4YQE - chains A and B; structure by X-ray diffraction, 1.33 A resolution.

[Chain A (and B)]
Molecule: NAD(P)H dehydrogenase (quinone)
Source organism: Escherichia coli K-12
Notes: EC 1.6.5.2; chain B of this document is another copy of the same molecule, construct and numbering; everything in this record applies to it too
UniProtKB: P0A8G6 (NQOR_ECOLI); residues 1-197 here correspond to UniProt positions 2-198 (UniProt number = residue number + 1)
Amino-acid sequence (197 residues; each row starts with the number of its first residue):
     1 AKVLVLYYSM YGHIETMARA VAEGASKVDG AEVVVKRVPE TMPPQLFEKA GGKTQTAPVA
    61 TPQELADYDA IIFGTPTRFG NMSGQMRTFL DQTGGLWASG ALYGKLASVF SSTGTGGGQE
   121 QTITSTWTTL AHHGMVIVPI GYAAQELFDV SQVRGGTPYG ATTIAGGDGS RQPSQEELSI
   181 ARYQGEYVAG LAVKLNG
Disordered / not traced: 144-154 (chain B: 153-155)
Modified positions: Met10 (S-oxymethionine; MHO)
Residues lining bound ligands:
  - FMN (flavin mononucleotide), molecule 1: Tyr8, Ser9, Met10, Tyr11, Gly12, His13, Ile14, Pro76, Thr77, Arg78, Phe79, Gly80, Ser112, Thr113, Gly114, Thr115, Gly116, Gly117, Ala165
  - FMN, molecule 2: Asp91, His132, Tyr142
  - 1,4-benzoquinone (PLQ), molecule 1: Phe79, Gly116, Gly167
  - 1,4-benzoquinone (PLQ), molecule 2: Trp97, His132, Tyr142
Swiss-Prot annotation at these positions:
  - binding site (FMN): Ser9 to Ile14, Thr77 to Phe79, Ser112 to Gly117, His132
  - binding site (NAD(+)): Tyr11, Ala50, Asp168
  - binding site (substrate): Trp97
  - modified residue: Lys49 (N6-acetyllysine)

[Interface between chain A and chain B]
Residue-residue contacts (49; chain A residue first):
  Arg78(A) - Arg87(B)  hydrogen bond (backbone-side chain)
  Arg78(A) - Asp91(B)  salt bridge
  Phe79(A) - Arg87(B)
  Phe79(A) - Leu90(B)
  Phe79(A) - Thr93(B)
  Phe79(A) - Trp97(B)
  Phe79(A) - Thr128(B)
  Phe79(A) - Thr129(B)  hydrogen bond (backbone-side chain)
  Phe79(A) - His132(B)
  Phe79(A) - His133(B)
  Gly80(A) - Thr128(B)
  Gly80(A) - His132(B)
  Asn81(A) - Met82(B)
  Asn81(A) - Arg87(B)  hydrogen bond
  Asn81(A) - Ser125(B)  hydrogen bond (side chain-backbone)
  Met82(A) - Asn81(B)
  Met82(A) - Arg87(B)
  Ser83(A) - Arg87(B)
  Ser83(A) - Asp91(B)
  Gly84(A) - Arg87(B)
  Gly84(A) - Thr88(B)
  Gly84(A) - Asp91(B)  hydrogen bond (backbone-side chain)
  Arg87(A) - Arg78(B)  hydrogen bond (side chain-backbone)
  Arg87(A) - Phe79(B)
  Arg87(A) - Asn81(B)  hydrogen bond
  Arg87(A) - Met82(B)
  Arg87(A) - Ser83(B)
  Arg87(A) - Gly84(B)
  Thr88(A) - Gly84(B)
  Thr88(A) - Thr88(B)
  Leu90(A) - Phe79(B)
  Asp91(A) - Arg78(B)  salt bridge
  Asp91(A) - Ser83(B)
  Asp91(A) - Gly84(B)  hydrogen bond (side chain-backbone)
  Thr93(A) - Phe79(B)
  Trp97(A) - Phe79(B)  hydrophobic
  Gly117(A) - His132(B)
  Gly118(A) - His132(B)
  Gln121(A) - Thr128(B)
  Ser125(A) - Asn81(B)  hydrogen bond (backbone-side chain)
  Thr128(A) - Phe79(B)
  Thr128(A) - Gly80(B)
  Thr128(A) - Gln121(B)
  Thr129(A) - Phe79(B)  hydrogen bond (side chain-backbone)
  His132(A) - Phe79(B)
  His132(A) - Gly80(B)
  His132(A) - Gly117(B)
  His132(A) - Gly118(B)
  His133(A) - Phe79(B)
Other interface residues (no listed pair), chain A (23 interface residues in all): Gln85, Gly94
Other interface residues (no listed pair), chain B (23 interface residues in all): Gln85, Gly94

[Overview]
Chain A and chain B each contribute 23 residues to their interface; the contacts include 10 hydrogen bonds and
2 salt bridges. Among the polar pairs are Arg78(A)-Asp91(B), Arg78(A)-Arg87(B) and Phe79(A)-Thr129(B). Chain A
binds flavin mononucleotide and 1,4-benzoquinone.
Chain A and chain B are both NAD(P)H dehydrogenase (quinone) (Escherichia coli K-12); the structure, Crystal
structure of E. coli WrbA in complex with benzoquinone, was determined by X-ray diffraction together with 5F12
from the same study.
